PDB entry 7VV3 | electron microscopy, 2.97 A resolution | chains B and S of the 5 polymer chains in the assembly

[Chain B]
Molecule: Guanine nucleotide-binding protein G(I)/G(S)/G(T) subunit beta-1
Source organism: Homo sapiens
UniProtKB: P62873 (GBB1_HUMAN); residue numbers follow UniProt; this construct covers 2-340
Chain sequence (358 residues; each row starts with the number of its first residue; numbers below 1 keep their minus sign (Met-17 is residue -17)):
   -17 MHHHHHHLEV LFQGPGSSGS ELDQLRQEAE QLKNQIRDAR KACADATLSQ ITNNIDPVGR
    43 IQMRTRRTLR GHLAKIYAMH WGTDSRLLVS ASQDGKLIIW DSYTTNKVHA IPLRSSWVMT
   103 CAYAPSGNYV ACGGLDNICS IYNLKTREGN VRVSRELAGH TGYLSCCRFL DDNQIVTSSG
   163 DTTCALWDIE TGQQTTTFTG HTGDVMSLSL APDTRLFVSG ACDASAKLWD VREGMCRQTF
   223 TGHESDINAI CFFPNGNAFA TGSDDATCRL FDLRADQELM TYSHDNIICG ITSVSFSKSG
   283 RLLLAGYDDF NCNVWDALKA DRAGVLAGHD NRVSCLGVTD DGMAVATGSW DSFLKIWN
Not modelled in the structure: -17 to 1
Disulfides: Cys121-Cys149
Sequence notes: initiating methionine (-17); expression tag (-16 to 1)
Swiss-Prot annotation at these positions:
  - modified residue: Ser2 (N-acetylserine), His266 (Phosphohistidine)
  - natural variant: Leu30 (L30F: In MRD42; uncertain significance), Arg52 (R52G: In MRD42), Gly64 (G64V: In MRD42), Asp76 (D76E: In MRD42; D76G: In MRD42), Gly77 (G77S: In MRD42), Lys78 (K78R: In MRD42), Ile80 (I80N: In MRD42; I80T: In MRD42), His91 (H91R: In MRD42; uncertain significance), Ala92 (A92T: In MRD42), Pro94 (P94S: In MRD42), Leu95 (L95P: In MRD42), Arg96 (R96L: In MRD42), 5 further natural variant entries in UniProt

[Chain S]
Molecule: scFv
Source organism: Homo sapiens
Notes: antibody fragment or engineered binder
Chain sequence (285 residues; each row starts with the number of its first residue; note: 1 number in that range is skipped by the numbering (no residue carries it; nothing is unmodelled there); a row labelled like 120A-120N holds insertion residues (120A, then the next letters in order); numbers below 1 keep their minus sign (Met-36 is residue -36)):
   -36 MLLVNQSHQG FNKEHTSKMV SAIVLYVLLA AAAHSAFAVQ LVESGGGLVQ PGGSRKLSCS
    24 ASGFAFSSFG MHWVRQAPEK GLEWVAYISS GSGTIYYADT VKGRFTISRD DPKNTLFLQM
    84 TSLRSEDTAM YYCVRSIYYY GSSPFDFWGQ GTTLTVS
120A-120N AGGGGSGGGGSGGG
   122 GSADIVMTQA TSSVPVTPGE SVSISCRSSK SLLHSNGNTY LYWFLQRPGQ SPQLLIYRMS
   182 NLASGVPDRF SGSGSGTAFT LTISRLEAED VGVYYCMQHL EYPLTFGAGT KLEL
Not modelled in the structure: -36 to 1, 120A-120N, 122-123
Disulfides: Cys22-Cys96, Cys147-Cys217

[Interface between chain B and chain S]
Contacting residue pairs - 12 pairs, chain B then chain S:
  Asp66(B) - Tyr103(S)
  Arg68(B) - Tyr103(S)
  Leu69(B) - Tyr103(S)  hydrophobic
  Asp83(B) - Tyr103(S)
  Val90(B) - Tyr102(S)  hydrophobic
  Arg129(B) - Val2(S)
  Arg129(B) - Arg98(S)  hydrogen bond (backbone-side chain)
  Arg129(B) - Phe110(S)
  Glu130(B) - Phe27(S)
  Glu130(B) - Ala28(S)  hydrogen bond (backbone-backbone)
  Glu130(B) - Phe32(S)
  Gly131(B) - Phe32(S)
Interface residues without a listed pair, chain B (10 interface residues in all): His91, Asn132
Interface residues without a listed pair, chain S (10 interface residues in all): Gly26, Ile100

[Overview]
The chain B/chain S interface involves 10 residues from each chain; the contacts include 2 hydrogen bonds.
Polar pairs include Arg129(B)-Arg98(S) and Glu130(B)-Ala28(S).
Chain B is Guanine nucleotide-binding protein G(I)/G(S)/G(T) subunit beta-1 and chain S is scFv, both from
Homo sapiens; the structure, Cryo-EM structure of pseudoallergen receptor MRGPRX2 complex with linear
cortistatin-14, was determined by electron microscopy together with 7VDH, 7VDL, 7VDM, 7VUY, 7VUZ, 7VV0, 7VV4
and 7VV5 from the same study.
